PDB entry 8ZWB | electron microscopy, 1.83 A resolution | chains B and I of the 7 polymer chains in the assembly

[Chain B]
Molecule: Photosystem I P700 chlorophyll a apoprotein A2
Notes: EC 1.97.1.12
UniProtKB: P29255 (PSAB_SYNY3); numbering as in UniProt (aligned over 1-731)
Chain sequence (731 residues; row label = number of the first residue in the row):
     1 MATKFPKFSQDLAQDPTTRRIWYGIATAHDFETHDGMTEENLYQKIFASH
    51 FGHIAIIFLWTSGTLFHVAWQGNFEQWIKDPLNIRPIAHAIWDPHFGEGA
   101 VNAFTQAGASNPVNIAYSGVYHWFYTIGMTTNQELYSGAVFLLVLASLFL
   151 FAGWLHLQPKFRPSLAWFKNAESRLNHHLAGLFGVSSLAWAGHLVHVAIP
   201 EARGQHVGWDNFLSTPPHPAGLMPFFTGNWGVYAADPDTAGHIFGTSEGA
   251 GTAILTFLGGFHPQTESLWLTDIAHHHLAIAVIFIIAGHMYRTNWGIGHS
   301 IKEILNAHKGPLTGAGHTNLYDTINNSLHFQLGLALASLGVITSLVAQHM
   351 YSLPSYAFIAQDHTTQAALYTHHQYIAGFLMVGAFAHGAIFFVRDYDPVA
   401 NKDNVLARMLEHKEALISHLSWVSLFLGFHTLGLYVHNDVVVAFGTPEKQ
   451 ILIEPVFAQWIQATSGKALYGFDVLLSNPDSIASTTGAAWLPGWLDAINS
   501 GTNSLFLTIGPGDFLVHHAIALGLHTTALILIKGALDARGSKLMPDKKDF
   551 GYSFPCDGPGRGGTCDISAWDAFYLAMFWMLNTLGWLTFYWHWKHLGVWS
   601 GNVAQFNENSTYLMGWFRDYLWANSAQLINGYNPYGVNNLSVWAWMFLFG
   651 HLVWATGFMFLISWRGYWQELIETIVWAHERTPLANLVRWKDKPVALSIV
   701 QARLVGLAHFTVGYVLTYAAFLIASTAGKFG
Not modelled in the structure: 1-2
Curated features (UniProtKB/Swiss-Prot):
  - binding site ([4Fe-4S] cluster): Cys556, Cys565
  - binding site (chlorophyll a): His651, Met659, Tyr667
  - binding site (phylloquinone): Trp668
  - mutagenesis: Leu522 (L522P: No protein or PSI accumulate, unable to grow photoautotrophically; L522V: No effect), Leu536 (L536M: No effect), Cys565 (C565D/H: Almost no protein accumulates. No PSI activity is present, unable to grow photoautotrophically; C565S: Accumulates some protein and PSI, still does not grow photoautotrophically), His595 to Leu596 (PSI less stably assembled than wild-type, possible decrease in ability to accept electrons from cytochrome c6. C-594 is exposed on complex surface), Ser600 to Asn602 (No protein or PSI accumulate, unable to grow photoautotrophically), Asn609 to Thr611 (No protein or PSI accumulate, unable to grow photoautotrophically), Met614 to Trp616 (No protein or PSI accumulate, unable to grow photoautotrophically), Trp622 to Ala623 (Decreases PSI levels, has slow autotrophic growth, unable to accept electrons in vitro from cytochrome c6. C-621 is exposed on complex surface), Gln627 to Ile629 (Decreases PSI levels but no change in ability of complex to accept electrons from cytochrome c6. C-627 is exposed on complex surface), Tyr632 to Asn633 (Greatly decreases levels of PSI, cells do not grow photoautotrophically. Unable to accept electrons from cytochrome c6 in vitro. C-631 is exposed on complex surface), Asn638 to Asn639 (PSI assembles less stably than in wild-type but no change in ability of complex to accept electrons from cytochrome c6. C-637 is exposed on complex surface)
Ion coordination: chlorophyll a Mg (32 sites), coordinated by His29, His50, His53, His67, His89, Asp93, His95, His156, His177, His178, His193, His196, His275, His276, His277, His289 and 16 more
Small-molecule neighbours:
  - Zeaxanthin (5X6): Phe426, Leu427, His430, Thr431, Leu434, Ile451, Ile453, Phe514, His518
  - beta-carotene (BCR), molecule 1: Ile57, Phe58, Trp60, Phe149, Gly181, Leu182, Val185, Ser186
  - beta-carotene (BCR), molecule 2: Leu188, Leu222, Phe225, Phe226, Leu278, Val282, Ile285, Ile286, His289, Ile297
  - beta-carotene (BCR), molecule 3: Phe330, Gly333, Leu334, Ala337, Val341, Met381, Ala384, Phe385, Gly388, Phe391, Phe392, Leu406, Ala535
  - beta-carotene (BCR), molecule 4: Phe385, Leu406, Met409, Leu416, Ile532, Leu536
  - beta-carotene (BCR), molecule 5: Val642, Trp645, Met646, Phe649, Trp668, Leu671, Ile672, Ile675
  - chlorophyll a isomer (CL0): Phe617, Leu621, Trp622, Trp654
  - chlorophyll a (CLA), molecule 1: Phe5, Phe8, Gly24, Ile25, Ala28, His29, Phe31, His34, Lys45, Ser49, His53, Ile56
  - chlorophyll a (CLA), molecule 2: Thr18, Ile21, Trp22, Ile672, Ile675, Val676, His679, Val688, Arg689, Trp690, Lys691, Pro694, Val695
  - chlorophyll a (CLA), molecule 3: Trp22, Phe649, Leu652, Val653, Thr656, Met659, Phe660, Leu697, Val705, Ala708, His709, Val712
  - chlorophyll a (CLA), molecule 4: Ile25, Ala26, Thr27, Ala28, His29, Asp30, Glu32, His329, Leu332, Leu336, Phe379, Leu380, Val382, Gly383, Ala386, His387, Ile390, Arg394, Tyr552, Trp570, Phe573, Met577
  - chlorophyll a (CLA), molecule 5: His29, Phe31, Glu32, Tyr43, Ile46, Ser49, His50, His53, Ile54, Ile57, Phe168, Arg174, His178, Leu182, Phe183, Leu328, His329, Gln331, Leu332, Ala335, Leu336, Leu339
  - chlorophyll a (CLA), molecule 6: His29, His53, Ile56, Ile57, Trp60, Leu339, Ile376, Phe379, Leu380
  - chlorophyll a (CLA), molecule 7: Phe47, Phe51, Leu148, Phe151, Ala152, Leu155, His156, Lys160, Phe161, Pro163, Trp167
  - chlorophyll a (CLA), molecule 8: Phe47, His50, Phe51, Ile54, Trp123, Phe149, Trp167, Phe168, Asn170, Ser173, Arg174, His177, His178, Gly181, Leu182, Phe183, Leu339, Tyr356
  - chlorophyll a (CLA), molecule 9: Ile56, Leu59, Trp60, Ser62, Gly63, Phe66, His67, Trp70, Gln71, His89, Ala90, Trp92, Leu143
  - chlorophyll a (CLA), molecule 10: Ile56, Trp60, Thr64, Tyr117, Ser118, Val120, Ala368, Leu369, Thr371, His372, Tyr375, Ile376, Phe379, Met646, Val715, Leu716, Tyr718, Ala719, Leu722, Ile723
  - chlorophyll a (CLA), molecule 11: Ile57, Phe58, Trp60, Thr61, Ser118, Gly119, Val120, Trp123, Val185, Ser186, Ala189, Leu339, Ile342, Thr343, Val346, Met350, Tyr356, Ile359, Leu369, His372, His373, Ile376, Leu380
  - chlorophyll a (CLA), molecule 12: Trp60, Thr64, His67, Val68, Ala88, His89, Asn114, Ile115, Ala116, Tyr117, Ser118, Val120, Val642, Trp643, Met646, Phe649, Val712, Leu716
  - chlorophyll a (CLA), molecule 13: His89, Ala90, Ile91, Trp92, Asp93, Pro94, His95, Phe96, Phe104, Asn114, Ser641, Val642, Trp645
  - chlorophyll a (CLA), molecule 14: Trp92, Pro94, His95
  - chlorophyll a (CLA), molecule 15: Trp123, Thr126, Ile127, Leu182, Phe183, Ser186, Ser187, Trp190, Leu194, Leu270, Ile273, His276, His277, Ile280, Phe284, Ile342, Leu345, Val346, His349, Met350, Ser355, Tyr356
  - chlorophyll a (CLA), molecule 16: Ile127, Gly128, Met129, Glu134, Ser137, Gly138, Phe141, Ser186, Ala189, Trp190, Gly192, His193, His196, Val197, Val207, Gly208, Trp209, Phe212
  - chlorophyll a (CLA), molecule 17: Trp167, Asn170, Ser173, His177, Thr293, Asn294, Trp295
  - chlorophyll a (CLA), molecule 18: Ala171, Arg174, Leu175, His178, Leu179, Phe183, Ile280, Ile283, Phe284, Ile301, Leu305, Tyr321, Ile324, Asn325, Leu334, Ala335, Ser338, Leu339, Ile342
  - chlorophyll a (CLA), molecule 19: Leu175, Leu179, Phe183, Ile283, Phe284, Ala287, Met290, Tyr291, Ile301, Ile304, Leu305
  - chlorophyll a (CLA), molecule 20: Asn176, His177, Ala180, Gly181, Val185, Leu188, Ile285, His289, Tyr291, Thr293, Trp295, Ile297
  - chlorophyll a (CLA), molecule 21: Leu188, Ala189, Ala191, Gly192, Val195, His196, Phe212, Leu213, Thr215, Pro216, Pro217, His218, Gly221, Leu222, Tyr233, Ile254, Leu255, Leu278
  - chlorophyll a (CLA), molecule 22: Phe225, Trp230, Gly231, Tyr233, Ala234, Leu255, Thr256, Phe257, His275, Leu278, Ala279, Val282, Ala489, Trp490
  - chlorophyll a (CLA), molecule 23: Thr256, Phe257, Gly259, Gly260, Leu268, Asp272, Ile273, His275, His276, Ala279, Ile280, Ile283, His349, Leu353, Ser355, Trp490, Trp494
  - chlorophyll a (CLA), molecule 24: Ile286, His289, Met290, Arg292, Ile297, Gly298, His299
  - chlorophyll a (CLA), molecule 25: Met290, His299, Glu303, Ile304, Ala307, His308
  - chlorophyll a (CLA), molecule 26: Ile304, Leu305, His308, Thr313, His317, Leu320, Ile324, Phe330, Val405, Leu406, Met409
  - chlorophyll a (CLA), molecule 27: His308, Lys309, Gly310, Pro311, Leu312
  - chlorophyll a (CLA), molecule 28: Leu312, Thr313, Val405, Arg408, Met409, Glu411, His412, Ala415, Leu416, His419
  - chlorophyll a (CLA), molecule 29: Leu334, Ala337, Ser338, Val341, Ile342, Leu345, Gln348, His349, Tyr351, Ser352, Leu353, Trp494, Leu505, Phe506
  - chlorophyll a (CLA), molecule 30: Val341, Ser344, Leu345, Gln348, Gln374, Gly378, Met381, Phe385, Leu524, Thr527, Ala528, Leu531, Met580, Thr583, Leu584, Leu587
  - chlorophyll a (CLA), molecule 31: Gln348, Tyr351, Tyr370, Phe457, Ala458, Trp460, Ile461, Gln462, Phe506, Leu507, Ile509, His517, Ile520, Leu524, Leu587, Tyr590, Trp591, Lys594, His595
  - chlorophyll a (CLA), molecule 32: Ala415, His419, Trp422
  - chlorophyll a (CLA), molecule 33: Leu416, Leu420, Val423, Ala521, Leu524, His525, Ile532
  - chlorophyll a (CLA), molecule 34: Ser418, His419, Ser421, Trp422, Leu425, Phe429
  - chlorophyll a (CLA), molecule 35: Ser421, Ser424, Leu425, Gly428, Phe429, Leu432, Leu522, Thr526, Leu529, Ile530, Leu575, Phe578, Trp579
  - chlorophyll a (CLA), molecule 36: Trp422, Leu425, Phe426, Phe429, His430
  - chlorophyll a (CLA), molecule 37: Val423, Phe426, Leu427, Glu454, Pro455, Val456, Phe457, Ala458, Phe514, His517, His518, Ala521, His525
  - chlorophyll a (CLA), molecule 38: His430, Gly433, Leu434, Val436, His437, Val440, Val441, Lys449, Ile451
  - chlorophyll a (CLA), molecule 39: Thr431, Leu432, Tyr435, Val516, Ala519, Leu522, Asn582, Trp586, Phe589, Leu613, Trp616, Phe617, Leu621, Ser625, Ile629, Phe647, His651, Trp654, Phe710, Tyr714, Thr717, Tyr718, Phe721
  - chlorophyll a (CLA), molecule 40: Leu432, Val436, Asp439, Val440, Leu522, Phe578, Trp579, Asn582, Trp586, Leu613, Phe617, Leu621, Trp654, Phe710
  - chlorophyll a (CLA), molecule 41: Val456, Phe457, Trp460, Phe472
  - chlorophyll a (CLA), molecule 42: Trp460, Ile461, Thr464, Ser465, Leu475, Leu476, Trp490, Trp494, Phe506
  - chlorophyll a (CLA), molecule 43: Leu475, Ile482, Ala483, Thr486, Ala488, Trp490
  - chlorophyll a (CLA), molecule 44: Trp645, Leu648, Phe649, His651, Leu652, Trp654, Ala655, Phe658
  - chlorophyll a (CLA), molecule 45: Leu652, Ala655, Thr656, Phe658, Met659, Ile662, Tyr667, Trp668, Leu671
  - chlorophyll a (CLA), molecule 46: Ile675, Ala678, His679, Thr682, Ala685, Val688
  - chlorophyll a (CLA), molecule 47: Trp677, Ala678, Arg681, Thr682, Pro683
  - beta,beta-caroten-4-one (ECH), molecule 1: Gly52, Ile56, Leu59, Leu150
  - beta,beta-caroten-4-one (ECH), molecule 2: Thr61, Leu65, Trp123, Phe124, Ile127, Met129, Gly138, Phe141, Leu142, Leu145, Trp209, Leu213
  - beta,beta-caroten-4-one (ECH), molecule 3: Leu432, Gly433, Val436
  - phylloquinone (PQN): Trp22, Met659, Phe660, Ser663, Trp664, Arg665, Trp668, Ile672, Val695, Ala696, Leu697, Ala702
  - 4Fe-4S cluster (SF4): Cys556, Asp557, Gly562, Cys565, Trp664, Ile699

[Chain I]
Molecule: Photosystem I reaction center subunit VIII
UniProtKB: Q55330 (PSAI_SYNY3); residues 1-40 here = UniProt positions 1-40
Chain sequence (40 residues; numbered 1 to 40; the number before each row is that of its first residue):
     1 MDGSYAASYLPWILIPMVGWLFPAVTMGLLFIHIESEGEG
Not modelled in the structure: 38-40
Small-molecule neighbours:
  - beta-carotene (BCR): Val18, Gly19, Trp20, Phe22, Pro23
  - chlorophyll a (CLA), molecule 1: Tyr5, Leu10, Pro11, Leu14, Ile15, Val18
  - chlorophyll a (CLA), molecule 2: Ile15, Gly19, Trp20

[How chain B and chain I interact]
Pairs across the interface - 29 pairs, chain B then chain I:
  Thr3(B) with Ser36(I), hydrogen bond (side chain-backbone); Glu37(I)
  Lys4(B) with His33(I); Ser36(I); Glu37(I), salt bridge
  Arg20(B) with Ile34(I), hydrogen bond (side chain-backbone); Glu35(I), salt bridge
  Ile21(B) with Ile34(I), hydrophobic; Glu35(I)
  Trp70(B) with Tyr5(I), hydrophobic; Ala6(I), hydrogen bond (side chain-backbone); Ala7(I)
  Gln71(B) with Tyr5(I)
  Ala90(B) with Tyr5(I), hydrophobic
  Ile91(B) with Met1(I)
  Trp92(B) with Met1(I); Pro11(I), hydrophobic; Trp12(I); Ile15(I), hydrophobic
  Asp93(B) with Met1(I), hydrogen bond (backbone-side chain)
  Phe96(B) with Met1(I), hydrophobic
  Ser110(B) with Ser4(I)
  Asn111(B) with Asp2(I); Gly3(I); Ser4(I), hydrogen bond (side chain-backbone); Tyr5(I)
  Pro112(B) with Met1(I), hydrophobic
  Lys691(B) with Glu35(I), hydrogen bond (side chain-backbone)
  Asp692(B) with Glu35(I)
Also at the interface, not in a pair above, chain B (18 interface residues in all): Phe5, Val101
Also at the interface, not in a pair above, chain I (17 interface residues in all): Leu10, Pro16

[Overview]
18 residues of chain B face 17 of chain I across their interface; the contacts include 6 hydrogen bonds and 2
salt bridges. Polar pairs include Lys4(B)-Glu37(I), Arg20(B)-Glu35(I) and Thr3(B)-Ser36(I). 2 chlorophyll a
molecules are bound between chain B and chain I.
Chain B is Photosystem I P700 chlorophyll a apoprotein A2 and chain I is Photosystem I reaction center subunit
VIII; the structure, 1.8 A resolution structure of the Photosystem I assembly intermediate lacking stromal
subunits, was determined by electron microscopy.
